Entry 1IH7 (X-ray diffraction, 2.21 A resolution); this record covers chain A.

Chain A:
Name: DNA polymerase
Source organism: Enterobacteria phage RB69
Notes: EC 2.7.7.7
Reference sequence: Q38087 (DPOL_BPR69); residue numbers follow UniProt; this construct covers 1-903
Amino-acid sequence (903 residues; each row starts with the number of its first residue):
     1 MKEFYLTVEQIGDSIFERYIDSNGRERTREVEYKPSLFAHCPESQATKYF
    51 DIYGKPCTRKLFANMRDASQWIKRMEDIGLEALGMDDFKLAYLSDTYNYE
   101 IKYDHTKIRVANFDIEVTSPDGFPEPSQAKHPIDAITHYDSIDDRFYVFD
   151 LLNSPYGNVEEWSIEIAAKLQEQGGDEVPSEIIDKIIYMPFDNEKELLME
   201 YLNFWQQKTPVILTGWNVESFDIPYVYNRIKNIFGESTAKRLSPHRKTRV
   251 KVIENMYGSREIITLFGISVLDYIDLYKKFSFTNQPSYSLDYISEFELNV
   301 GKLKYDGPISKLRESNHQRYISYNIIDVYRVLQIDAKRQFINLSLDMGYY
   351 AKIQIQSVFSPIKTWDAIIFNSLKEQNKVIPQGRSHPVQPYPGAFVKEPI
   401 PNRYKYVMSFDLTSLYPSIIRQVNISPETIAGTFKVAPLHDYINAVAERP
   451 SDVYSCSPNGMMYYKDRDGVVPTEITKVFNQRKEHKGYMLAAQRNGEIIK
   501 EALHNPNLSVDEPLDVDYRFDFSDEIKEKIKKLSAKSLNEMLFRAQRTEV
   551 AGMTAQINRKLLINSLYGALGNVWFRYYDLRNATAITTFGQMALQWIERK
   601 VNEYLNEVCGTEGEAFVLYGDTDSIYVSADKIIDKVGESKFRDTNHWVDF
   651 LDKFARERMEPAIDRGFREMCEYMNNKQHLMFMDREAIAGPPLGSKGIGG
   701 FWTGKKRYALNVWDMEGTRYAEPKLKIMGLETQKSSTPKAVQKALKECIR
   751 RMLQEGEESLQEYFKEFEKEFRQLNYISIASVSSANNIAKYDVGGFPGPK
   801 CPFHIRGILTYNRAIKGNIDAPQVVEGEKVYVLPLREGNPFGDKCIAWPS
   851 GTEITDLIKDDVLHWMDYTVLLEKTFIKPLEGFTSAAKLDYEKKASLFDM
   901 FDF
Not modelled in the structure: 816-821
Bound ions: K+ near Asp327 (its only coordinating residue here)
Small-molecule neighbours: guanosine (GMP): Tyr33, Ser36, Phe38, Tyr49, Arg59, Gly84, Met85, Ala91, Asp95, Phe370, Lys374, Asn377, Lys378, Val379, Ile380
Curated features (UniProtKB/Swiss-Prot):
  - region: Thr248 to Thr264 (Beta hairpin), Lys705 to Tyr708 (Binding of DNA in B-conformation), Leu897 to Phe903 (Interaction with the polymerase clamp)
  - binding site (Mg(2+)): Asp114, Glu116, Asp222, Asp327, Asp411, Leu412, Asp623
  - binding site (substrate): Ser414 to Tyr416, Arg482, Lys560
  - site: Asp621 (Optimization of metal coordination by the polymerase active site), Lys706 (Optimization of metal coordination by the polymerase active site), Asp714 (Essential for viral replication)
  - mutagenesis: Asp222 (D222A: Complete loss of 3'-5' exonuclease activity), Asp327 (D327A: Complete loss of 3'-5' exonuclease activity), Leu415 (L415A/G: Decreases base selectivity by several hundred fold; L415G/F: Increased misinsertion, increased mismatch extension and inefficient proofreading; L415M: No effect on base selectivity), Leu561 (L561A: No effect on the ability to recognize damaged DNA. Increase in probability of nucleotide incorporation), Ser565 (S565G: Increased incorporation efficiency of correct dNMPs; when associated with A-567), Tyr567 (Y567A: Inserts both dCMP and dAMP opposite 8-oxoG rapidly and with equal efficiency. 100-fold increase of dAMP and dGMP when situated opposite guanidinohydantoin ...), Asp621 (D621A: Drastic decrease in the efficiency of incorporation of dGMP), Lys706 (K706A: Almost complete loss of polymerase activity), Asp714 (D714A: Complete loss of viral replication)

Summary:
Ligands of chain A: guanosine. From UniProt: 7 Mg2+-binding residues, 5 substrate-binding residues and 9
mutagenesis sites.
Chain A is DNA polymerase (Enterobacteria phage RB69); the structure, High-Resolution Structure of Apo RB69
DNA Polymerase, was determined by X-ray diffraction, deposited together with 1IG9.
